PDB entry 2HYB | X-ray diffraction, 2.50 A resolution | chains E and F of the 6 polymer chains in the assembly

# Chain E
Molecule: Intracellular sulfur oxidation protein dsrF
From: Allochromatium vinosum
Reference sequence: O87897 (DSRF_CHRVI); residues 1201-1336 here correspond to UniProt positions 1-136 (UniProt number = residue number - 1200)
Sequence (136 residues; row label = number of the first residue in the row):
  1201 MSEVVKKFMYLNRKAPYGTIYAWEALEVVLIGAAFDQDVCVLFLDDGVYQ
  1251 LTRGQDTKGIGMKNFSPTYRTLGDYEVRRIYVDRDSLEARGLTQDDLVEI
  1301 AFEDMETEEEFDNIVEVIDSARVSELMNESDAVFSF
Unresolved in the structure: 1201-1204

# Chain F
Molecule: DsrH
From: Allochromatium vinosum
Reference sequence: O87898 (O87898_CHRVI); residues 1401-1502 here correspond to UniProt positions 1-102 (UniProt number = residue number - 1400)
Sequence (102 residues; each row starts with the number of its first residue):
  1401 MSILHTVNKSPFERNSLESCLKFATEGASVLLFEDGIYAALAGTRVESQV
  1451 TEALGKLKLYVLGPDLKARGFSDERVIPGISVVDYAGFVDLTTECDTVQA
  1501 WL
Unresolved in the structure: 1401

# How chain E and chain F interact
Pairs across the interface (28; chain E residue first):
  Leu1211(E) - Gln1499(F)
  Arg1213(E) - Asn1415(F)
  Arg1213(E) - Ser1416(F)  hydrogen bond
  Arg1213(E) - Trp1501(F)
  Arg1213(E) - Leu1502(F)  hydrogen bond (side chain-backbone)
  Leu1244(E) - Phe1423(F)  hydrophobic
  Leu1244(E) - Trp1501(F)  hydrophobic
  Asp1245(E) - Asn1415(F)
  Asp1245(E) - Ser1419(F)  hydrogen bond
  Asp1283(E) - Phe1423(F)
  Asp1285(E) - Lys1422(F)  salt bridge
  Ser1320(E) - Phe1423(F)
  Val1323(E) - Phe1423(F)  hydrophobic
  Ser1324(E) - Phe1423(F)  hydrogen bond (side chain-backbone)
  Ser1324(E) - Thr1425(F)
  Met1327(E) - Ile1403(F)
  Met1327(E) - Phe1423(F)  hydrophobic
  Met1327(E) - Gln1499(F)  hydrogen bond
  Met1327(E) - Trp1501(F)  hydrophobic
  Asn1328(E) - Ile1403(F)
  Asn1328(E) - Thr1425(F)  hydrogen bond
  Ser1330(E) - Thr1497(F)  hydrogen bond (backbone-side chain)
  Asp1331(E) - Thr1497(F)  hydrogen bond (backbone-side chain)
  Val1333(E) - Val1498(F)
  Val1333(E) - Gln1499(F)
  Ser1335(E) - Ala1500(F)  hydrogen bond (side chain-backbone)
  Ser1335(E) - Leu1502(F)
  Phe1336(E) - Leu1502(F)
Other interface residues (no listed pair), chain E (19 interface residues in all): Met1209, Lys1214, Ala1332
Other interface residues (no listed pair), chain F (15 interface residues in all): Ser1402, Asp1496

# Overview
19 residues of chain E and 15 residues of chain F are in contact, with 9 hydrogen bonds and 1 salt bridge.
Polar contacts include Asp1285(E)-Lys1422(F), Arg1213(E)-Ser1416(F) and Arg1213(E)-Leu1502(F).
Chain E is Intracellular sulfur oxidation protein dsrF and chain F is DsrH, both from Allochromatium vinosum;
the structure, Crystal Structure of Hexameric DsrEFH, was determined by X-ray diffraction.
